Entry 8WDV (electron microscopy, 2.24 A resolution); this record covers chains L and M of the 36 polymer chains in the assembly.

# Chain L
Molecule: Reaction center protein L chain
From: Allochromatium vinosum DSM 180
Reference sequence: P51762 (RCEL_ALLVD); numbering as in UniProt (aligned over 1-278)
Amino-acid sequence (278 residues; numbered 1 to 278; the number before each row is that of its first residue):
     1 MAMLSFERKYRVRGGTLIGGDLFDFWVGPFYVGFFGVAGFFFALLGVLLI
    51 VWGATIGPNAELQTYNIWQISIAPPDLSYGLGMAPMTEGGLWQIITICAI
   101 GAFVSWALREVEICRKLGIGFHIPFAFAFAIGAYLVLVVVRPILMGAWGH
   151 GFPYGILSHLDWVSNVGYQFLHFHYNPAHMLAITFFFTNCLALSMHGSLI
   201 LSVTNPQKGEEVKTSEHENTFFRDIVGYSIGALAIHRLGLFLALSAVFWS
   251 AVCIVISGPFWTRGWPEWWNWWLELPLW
Unresolved in the structure: 1
Ion coordination: Fe ion: H196, H236 (shared with H219(M), E234(M), H266(M) of chain M)
Small-molecule neighbours:
  - bacteriochlorophyll a (BCL), molecule 1: V47, I50, F103, Y134, L137, F152, I156, L157, H159, L160, W162, V163
  - bacteriochlorophyll a (BCL), molecule 2: F103, F127, A130, I131, A133, Y134, L137, W162, V163, S164, V166, G167, Y168, F173, H174, H179, A182, I183, F186, F187, V247, S250, A251, C253, I254
  - bacteriochlorophyll a (BCL), molecule 3: V163, Y168, H174, F187
  - bacteriochlorophyll a (BCL), molecule 4: H174, H179, M180, I183, T184, F187, T188, L191
  - bacteriopheophytin a (BPH), molecule 1: F42, A43, G46, I50, I95, C98, A99, A102, F103, W106, E110, I123, A126, F127, F129, A130, Y134, F152, Y154, G155, I156, H159, F186, A243, L244, V247
  - bacteriopheophytin a (BPH), molecule 2: F187, C190, L191, S194, M195, I225, V226
  - menaquinone 8 (MQ8): F30, F40, A43, L44, V47, W106
  - Ubiquinone-8 (UQ8), molecule 1: V37, A38, F41, F42, L45, L81, G82, M83, Q93, I94, T96, I97, C98, I100, V139, W148
  - Ubiquinone-8 (UQ8), molecule 2: L181, T184, F185, T188, A192, M195, H196, L199, I200, E218, N219, F222, V226, Y228, S229, I230, G231, A232, I235, L238, L242
  - Ubiquinone-8 (UQ8), molecule 3: W269, W271, W272, L277, W278
  - Z41 ((2S)-3-hydroxypropane-1,2-diyl dihexadecanoate): F129, G132, A133, V136, V140, F248, A251, V255, I256, F260
Curated features (UniProtKB/Swiss-Prot):
  - binding site ((7R,8Z)-bacteriochlorophyll b): H159, H179
  - binding site (Fe cation): H196, H236
  - binding site (a ubiquinone): F222

# Chain M
Molecule: Reaction center protein M chain
From: Allochromatium vinosum DSM 180
Reference sequence: P51763 (RCEM_ALLVD); residues 1-325 here = UniProt positions 1-325
Amino-acid sequence (325 residues; row label = number of the first residue in the row):
     1 MPEYQNIFTTVQVRAPAYPGVPLPKGSLPRIGKPIFSYWAGKIGDAQIGP
    51 IYLGFTGTLSIIFGFMAIFIIGFNMLASVDWNIIQFVKHFFWLGLEPPAP
   101 QYGLTIPPLSEGGWWLMAGFFLTMSILLWWVRTYKRAEALGMSQHLSWAF
   151 AAAIFFYLSLGFIRPVMMGSWAEAVPFGIFPHLDWTAAFSIRYGNLYYNP
   201 FHMLSIAFLYGSALLFAMHGATILAVSRFGGDREIDQITDRGTAAERAAI
   251 FWRWTMGFNASMESIHRWAWWCAVLTVITAGIGILLTGTVVENWYLWAIK
   301 HGVAPAYPEVVTAVDPYATATGVTQ
Unresolved in the structure: 1, 320-325
Ion coordination: Ca2+ near D80 (its only coordinating residue here); Mg2+: E96 (shared with 2 residues of chain C); Fe ion: H219, E234, H266 (shared with H196(L), H236(L) of chain L)
Small-molecule neighbours:
  - bacteriochlorophyll a (BCL), molecule 1: I68, F90, L122, F156, Y157, L160, V175, I179, H182, L183, W185, T186
  - bacteriochlorophyll a (BCL), molecule 2: I68, I71, L122, I126, F150, A153, I154, F156, Y157, L160, F177, W185, T186, A187, F189, S190, N195, L196, Y197, N199, H202, S205, I206, L209, Y210, T276, V277, A280, G283, I284
  - bacteriochlorophyll a (BCL), molecule 3: T186, Y197, L209, Y210
  - bacteriochlorophyll a (BCL), molecule 4: Y197, H202, M203, I206, A207, Y210, G211, L214
  - bacteriopheophytin a (BPH), molecule 1: S60, I61, I62, G64, F65, I68, L122, S125, I126, W129, T133, L146, A149, F150, A153, A273, V274, V277
  - bacteriopheophytin a (BPH), molecule 2: Y210, A213, L214, A217, M218, W252, T255, M256
  - spirilloxanthin (CRT): F65, I68, F69, I71, G72, M75, F86, F90, I106, W115, L116, G119, F120, T123, Y157, L158, L160, G161, F162, W171, V175, P176, F177, G178, I179, H182
  - menaquinone 8 (MQ8): L214, L215, M218, H219, T222, A245, A248, A249, W252, M256, F258, N259, A260, S261, M262, I265, W268
  - Ubiquinone-8 (UQ8): I83, I84, V87, F90, F91, W92
Curated features (UniProtKB/Swiss-Prot):
  - binding site ((7R,8Z)-bacteriochlorophyll b): H182, H202
  - binding site (Fe cation): H219, E234, H266
  - binding site (a ubiquinone): W252

# Interface between chain L and chain M
Residue-residue contacts (216; chain L residue first):
  L4(L) - R253(M)
  L4(L) - N259(M)
  F6(L) - R241(M)
  F6(L) - E246(M)
  F6(L) - I250(M)  hydrophobic
  E7(L) - I250(M)
  E7(L) - R253(M)  salt bridge
  E7(L) - W254(M)  hydrogen bond
  K9(L) - E246(M)  salt bridge
  Y10(L) - T243(M)  hydrogen bond
  Y10(L) - E246(M)  hydrogen bond
  Y10(L) - R247(M)
  Y10(L) - I250(M)  hydrophobic
  Y10(L) - W254(M)
  R11(L) - W254(M)
  W26(L) - W254(M)
  P29(L) - R253(M)
  P29(L) - W254(M)
  P29(L) - G257(M)
  F30(L) - W254(M)
  F30(L) - T255(M)
  F30(L) - M256(M)
  F30(L) - G257(M)
  Y31(L) - W254(M)  hydrogen bond (backbone-backbone)
  P58(L) - P308(M)  hydrophobic
  N59(L) - P308(M)
  L62(L) - A306(M)
  L62(L) - Y307(M)
  L62(L) - P308(M)
  N66(L) - G302(M)  hydrogen bond (side chain-backbone)
  W68(L) - G302(M)
  W68(L) - V303(M)
  Q69(L) - G302(M)  hydrogen bond (side chain-backbone)
  Q69(L) - V303(M)
  Q69(L) - A304(M)
  Q69(L) - P305(M)
  W106(L) - T255(M)
  R109(L) - W254(M)  hydrogen bond (side chain-backbone)
  R109(L) - T255(M)  hydrogen bond (side chain-backbone)
  E110(L) - F251(M)
  E110(L) - T255(M)
  I113(L) - F251(M)  hydrophobic
  I113(L) - W254(M)  hydrophobic
  I113(L) - T255(M)
  C114(L) - F251(M)  hydrophobic
  L117(L) - R247(M)  hydrogen bond (backbone-side chain)
  L117(L) - I250(M)  hydrophobic
  L117(L) - F251(M)  hydrophobic
  L117(L) - W254(M)  hydrophobic
  G118(L) - R228(M)  hydrogen bond (backbone-side chain)
  G118(L) - F229(M)
  I119(L) - A225(M)
  I119(L) - V226(M)  hydrophobic
  I119(L) - R228(M)
  I119(L) - F229(M)  hydrophobic
  I119(L) - F251(M)  hydrophobic
  G120(L) - A225(M)  hydrogen bond (backbone-backbone)
  G120(L) - R228(M)
  H122(L) - Q5(M)  hydrogen bond (side chain-backbone)
  H122(L) - A221(M)
  H122(L) - L224(M)
  H122(L) - A225(M)
  I123(L) - A221(M)
  I123(L) - T222(M)
  I123(L) - F251(M)  hydrophobic
  I123(L) - W252(M)  hydrophobic
  L157(L) - Y198(M)  hydrophobic
  L157(L) - M203(M)  hydrophobic
  L157(L) - V303(M)
  L157(L) - P305(M)
  S158(L) - P305(M)
  S158(L) - Y307(M)
  L160(L) - Y197(M)
  D161(L) - Y198(M)  hydrogen bond
  D161(L) - P305(M)
  D161(L) - Y307(M)  hydrogen bond
  V163(L) - Y197(M)
  S164(L) - Y197(M)
  Y168(L) - I191(M)
  H172(L) - L183(M)
  H172(L) - D184(M)  salt bridge
  H172(L) - A187(M)
  H174(L) - L183(M)  hydrogen bond (side chain-backbone)
  H174(L) - T186(M)
  H174(L) - A187(M)
  Y175(L) - F180(M)  hydrophobic
  Y175(L) - D184(M)  hydrogen bond
  F186(L) - L209(M)
  F186(L) - A213(M)  hydrophobic
  F187(L) - L209(M)  hydrophobic
  N189(L) - S212(M)  hydrogen bond (side chain-backbone)
  N189(L) - A213(M)
  N189(L) - F216(M)
  C190(L) - L209(M)  hydrophobic
  C190(L) - S212(M)
  C190(L) - A273(M)
  C190(L) - T276(M)
  A192(L) - F216(M)
  L193(L) - S212(M)
  L193(L) - F216(M)  hydrophobic
  L193(L) - A269(M)  hydrophobic
  S194(L) - A273(M)
  M195(L) - L146(M)  hydrophobic
  H196(L) - H219(M)  hydrogen bond
  H196(L) - E234(M)  salt bridge
  H196(L) - H266(M)  hydrogen bond
  G197(L) - H266(M)
  S198(L) - H145(M)  hydrogen bond (side chain-backbone)
  S198(L) - L146(M)
  S198(L) - A149(M)
  S198(L) - W270(M)  hydrogen bond
  L199(L) - M142(M)  hydrophobic
  I200(L) - E234(M)
  I200(L) - I238(M)  hydrophobic
  I200(L) - H266(M)
  L201(L) - H145(M)
  L201(L) - E263(M)
  L201(L) - H266(M)
  L201(L) - R267(M)
  S202(L) - M142(M)
  S202(L) - S143(M)  hydrogen bond (backbone-backbone)
  S202(L) - H145(M)
  V203(L) - I235(M)  hydrophobic
  T204(L) - I238(M)
  T204(L) - E263(M)
  N205(L) - S143(M)  hydrogen bond (backbone-side chain)
  N205(L) - E263(M)  hydrogen bond
  N205(L) - R267(M)  hydrogen bond
  P206(L) - G141(M)
  P206(L) - S143(M)  hydrogen bond (backbone-side chain)
  Q207(L) - E138(M)
  Q207(L) - G141(M)  hydrogen bond (backbone-backbone)
  Q207(L) - M142(M)  hydrogen bond (side chain-backbone)
  Q207(L) - S143(M)
  V212(L) - I235(M)  hydrophobic
  V212(L) - T239(M)
  K213(L) - L140(M)
  K213(L) - G141(M)
  K213(L) - I235(M)
  T214(L) - I235(M)
  E216(L) - Y18(M)
  E216(L) - V21(M)
  H217(L) - V21(M)
  H217(L) - L140(M)
  E218(L) - I235(M)
  T220(L) - Y18(M)
  T220(L) - G20(M)
  T220(L) - V21(M)  hydrogen bond (side chain-backbone)
  T220(L) - R30(M)
  F221(L) - R136(M)
  F221(L) - A137(M)
  F221(L) - L140(M)  hydrophobic
  F221(L) - M142(M)  hydrophobic
  F221(L) - L146(M)  hydrophobic
  R223(L) - D45(M)  salt bridge
  R223(L) - Q47(M)
  R223(L) - G49(M)
  R223(L) - P50(M)
  R223(L) - I51(M)
  R223(L) - Y52(M)
  D224(L) - R30(M)  salt bridge
  D224(L) - I51(M)
  D224(L) - Y52(M)  hydrogen bond (backbone-backbone)
  D224(L) - R132(M)  hydrogen bond (backbone-side chain)
  D224(L) - R136(M)
  I225(L) - I51(M)
  I225(L) - W129(M)
  I225(L) - R132(M)  hydrogen bond (backbone-side chain)
  I225(L) - L146(M)  hydrophobic
  V226(L) - I51(M)
  G227(L) - I48(M)
  G227(L) - G49(M)  hydrogen bond (backbone-backbone)
  G227(L) - I51(M)
  Y228(L) - A40(M)
  Y228(L) - D45(M)  hydrogen bond (side chain-backbone)
  Y228(L) - Q47(M)
  Y228(L) - I48(M)  hydrophobic
  S229(L) - D45(M)
  I230(L) - G44(M)
  I230(L) - D45(M)  hydrogen bond (backbone-backbone)
  A232(L) - D232(M)
  L233(L) - N6(M)
  L233(L) - L224(M)  hydrophobic
  L233(L) - D232(M)
  A234(L) - I43(M)
  A234(L) - G44(M)
  I235(L) - F216(M)
  H236(L) - H219(M)  hydrogen bond
  H236(L) - G220(M)
  H236(L) - I223(M)
  H236(L) - E234(M)  salt bridge
  R237(L) - Y4(M)
  R237(L) - N6(M)  hydrogen bond (side chain-backbone)
  R237(L) - I7(M)  hydrogen bond (side chain-backbone)
  R237(L) - F8(M)
  R237(L) - T9(M)  hydrogen bond
  R237(L) - K42(M)
  R237(L) - I43(M)  hydrogen bond (side chain-backbone)
  R237(L) - L224(M)
  G239(L) - F216(M)
  L240(L) - A217(M)
  L240(L) - L224(M)  hydrophobic
  A243(L) - A213(M)
  A243(L) - A217(M)  hydrophobic
  W269(L) - W92(M)  hydrophobic
  W269(L) - F180(M)
  W272(L) - V87(M)
  W272(L) - K88(M)  hydrogen bond (side chain-backbone)
  W272(L) - W92(M)
  L273(L) - K88(M)
  L273(L) - W92(M)  hydrophobic
  L277(L) - I84(M)
  W278(L) - I84(M)  hydrophobic
  W278(L) - Q85(M)
  W278(L) - V87(M)  hydrophobic
  W278(L) - K88(M)  hydrogen bond (backbone-side chain)
Interface residues without a listed pair, chain L (97 interface residues in all): A2, M3, K116, A126, M180, E210, S215, N219, F222, G231
Interface residues without a listed pair, chain M (102 interface residues in all): L23, F91, T133, N195, L215, M218, S227, A249

# Overview
97 residues of chain L and 102 residues of chain M are in contact; the contacts include 42 hydrogen bonds and
7 salt bridges. Polar pairs include E7(L)-R253(M), K9(L)-E246(M) and H172(L)-D184(M).
Here chain L is Reaction center protein L chain and chain M is Reaction center protein M chain, both from
Allochromatium vinosum DSM 180. Entry 8WDV (Photosynthetic LH1-RC complex from the purple sulfur bacterium
Allochromatium vinosum purified by Ca2+-DEAE) was determined by electron microscopy (same publication as
8WDU).
